4E2J - chains A and C; structure by X-ray diffraction, 2.50 A resolution.

[Chain A]
Name: Ancestral Glucocorticoid Receptor 2
From: synthetic construct
Notes: fragment: ligand binding domain; engineered mutation(s): F71S
Sequence (250 residues; numbered -4 to 245; the number before each row is that of its first residue; numbers below 1 keep their minus sign (Ser-4 is residue -4)):
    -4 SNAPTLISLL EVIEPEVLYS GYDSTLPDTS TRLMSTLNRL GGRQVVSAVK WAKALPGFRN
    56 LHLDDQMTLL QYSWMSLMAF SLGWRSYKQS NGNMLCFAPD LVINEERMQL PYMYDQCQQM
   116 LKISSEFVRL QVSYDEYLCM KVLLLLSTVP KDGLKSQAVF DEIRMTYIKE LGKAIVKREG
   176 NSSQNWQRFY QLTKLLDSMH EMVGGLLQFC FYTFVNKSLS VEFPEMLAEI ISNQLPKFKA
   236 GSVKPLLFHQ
Unresolved in the structure: -4 to -2, 214
Residues lining bound ligands: mometasone furoate (MOF): Met29, Leu32, Asn33, Leu35, Gly36, Gln39, Trp69, Met70, Met73, Ala74, Leu77, Arg80, Phe92, Met108, Gln111, Cys112, Met115, Leu201, Phe204, Cys205, Thr208, Val216, Phe218, Leu222
What the authors report for this chain:
  - binding site for mometasone furoate: Asn33, Gln111
  - mutagenesis - P106S: decreased binding to mometasone furoate
  - mutagenesis - P106S/Q111L: abolished binding to dexamethasone-fluorescein

[Chain C]
Name: Nuclear receptor coactivator 2
Notes: fragment: nuclear receptor box 3
UniProtKB: Q15596 (NCOA2_HUMAN); residue numbers follow UniProt; this construct covers 741-752
Sequence (12 residues; each row starts with the number of its first residue):
   741 ENALLRYLLD KD
Unresolved in the structure: 741

[Chain A / chain C interface]
Pairs across the interface (21):
  Val44(A) - Leu745(C)  hydrophobic
  Val44(A) - Leu748(C)  hydrophobic
  Val44(A) - Leu749(C)  hydrophobic
  Lys48(A) - Leu748(C)  hydrogen bond (side chain-backbone)
  Lys48(A) - Leu749(C)
  Lys48(A) - Lys751(C)  hydrogen bond (side chain-backbone)
  Arg54(A) - Leu749(C)  hydrogen bond (side chain-backbone)
  Gln61(A) - Leu749(C)
  Met62(A) - Asn742(C)
  Met62(A) - Leu745(C)  hydrophobic
  Met62(A) - Leu749(C)  hydrophobic
  Leu65(A) - Leu749(C)  hydrophobic
  Gln66(A) - Leu745(C)
  Glu220(A) - Leu744(C)
  Met221(A) - Leu744(C)  hydrophobic
  Met221(A) - Leu748(C)  hydrophobic
  Glu224(A) - Asn742(C)  hydrogen bond (side chain-backbone)
  Glu224(A) - Ala743(C)
  Glu224(A) - Leu744(C)  hydrogen bond (side chain-backbone)
  Glu224(A) - Leu745(C)  hydrogen bond (side chain-backbone)
  Asn228(A) - Asn742(C)
Interface residues without a listed pair, chain A (14 interface residues in all): Val41, Phe53, Leu58
Interface residues without a listed pair, chain C (10 interface residues in all): Arg746, Asp750, Asp752

[Overview]
Chain A and chain C form an interface of 14 and 10 residues respectively, with 6 hydrogen bonds. Polar pairs
include Lys48(A)-Leu748(C), Lys48(A)-Lys751(C) and Arg54(A)-Leu749(C). Bound to chain A: mometasone furoate.
From the paper: a binding site for mometasone furoate at Asn33(A) and Gln111(A); P106S of chain A reduces
binding to mometasone furoate.
Here chain A is Ancestral Glucocorticoid Receptor 2 (synthetic construct) and chain C is Nuclear receptor
coactivator 2. Entry 4E2J (X-Ray Crystal Structure of the Ancestral Glucocorticoid Receptor 2 ligand binding
domain in complex with mometasone ...) was determined by X-ray diffraction.
